PDB entry 8WQ3 | X-ray diffraction, 2.41 A resolution | chain A

# Chain A
Protein: RNA-binding protein 45
Organism: Homo sapiens
UniProt: Q8IUH3 (RBM45_HUMAN); residues 370-476 here = UniProt positions 370-476
Sequence (116 residues; numbered 369 to 484; the number before each row is that of its first residue):
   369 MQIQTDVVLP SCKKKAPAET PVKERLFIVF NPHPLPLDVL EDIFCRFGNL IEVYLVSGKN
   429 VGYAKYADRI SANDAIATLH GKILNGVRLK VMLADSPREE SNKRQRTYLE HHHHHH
Unresolved in the structure: 467-484
Construct notes: initiating methionine (369); expression tag (477-484)
Swiss-Prot annotation at these positions:
  - modified residue: Ser-464 (Phosphoserine)
What the authors report for this chain:
  - mutagenesis - R393A: decreased expression
  - mutagenesis - R393Q (10-fold), F395A, E420A, Y422A (25-fold), Y431A (50-fold), Y431F, K433A (12-fold), K458A (11-fold): decreased binding to RNA

# In short
From the paper: R393Q, F395A and E420A, among others, reduce binding to RNA; R393A reduces expression; 9
substitutions were tested in all.
Chain A is RNA-binding protein 45 (Homo sapiens); the structure, Crystal structure of the C-terminal RRM
domain of an RBP, was determined by X-ray diffraction together with 8WQ5 from the same study.
